Entry 9GUV (electron microscopy, 3.00 A resolution); this record covers chains A and N of the 24 polymer chains in the assembly.

# Chain A
Molecule: 16S ribosomal RNA
Organism: Escherichia coli K-12
Sequence (1541 nucleotides; numbered 1 to 1541; the number before each row is that of its first residue):
     1 AAAUUGAAGA GUUUGAUCAU GGCUCAGAUU GAACGCUGGC GGCAGGCCUA ACACAUGCAA
    61 GUCGAACGGU AACAGGAAGA AGCUUGCUUC UUUGCUGACG AGUGGCGGAC GGGUGAGUAA
   121 UGUCUGGGAA ACUGCCUGAU GGAGGGGGAU AACUACUGGA AACGGUAGCU AAUACCGCAU
   181 AACGUCGCAA GACCAAAGAG GGGUACCUUC GGGCCUCUUG CCAUCGGAUG UGCCCAGAUG
   241 GGAUUAGCUA GUAGGUGGGG UAACGGCUCA CCUAGGCGAC GAUCCCUAGC UGGUCUGAGA
   301 GGAUGACCAG CCACACUGGA ACUGAGACAC GGUCCAGACU CCUACGGGAG GCAGCAGUGG
   361 GGAAUAUUGC ACAAUGGGCG CAAGCCUGAU GCAGCCAUGC CGCGUGUAUG AAGAAGGCCU
   421 UCGGGUUGUA AAGUACUUUC AGCGGGGAGG AAGGGAGUAA AGUUAAUACC UUUGCUCAUU
   481 GACGUUACCC GCAGAAGAAG CACCGGCUAA CUCCGUGCCA GCAGCCXCGG UAAUACGGAG
   541 GGUGCAAGCG UUAAUCGGAA UUACUGGGCG UAAAGCGCAC GCAGGCGGUU UGUUAAGUCA
   601 GAUGUGAAAU CCCCGGGCUC AACCUGGGAA CUGCAUCUGA UACUGGCAAG CUUGAGUCUC
   661 GUAGAGGGGG GUAGAAUUCC AGGUGUAGCG GUGAAAUGCG UAGAGAUCUG GAGGAAUACC
   721 GGUGGCGAAG GCGGCCCCCU GGACGAAGAC UGACGCUCAG GUGCGAAAGC GUGGGGAGCA
   781 AACAGGAUUA GAUACCCUGG UAGUCCACGC CGUAAACGAU GUCGACUUGG AGGUUGUGCC
   841 CUUGAGGCGU GGCUUCCGGA GCUAACGCGU UAAGUCGACC GCCUGGGGAG UACGGCCGCA
   901 AGGUUAAAAC UCAAAUGAAU UGACGGGGGC CCGCACAAGC GGUGGAGCAU GUGGUUUAAU
   961 UCGAUGXAAC GCGAAGAACC UUACCUGGUC UUGACAUCCA CGGAAGUUUU CAGAGAUGAG
  1021 AAUGUGCCUU CGGGAACCGU GAGACAGGUG CUGCAUGGCU GUCGUCAGCU CGUGUUGUGA
  1081 AAUGUUGGGU UAAGUCCCGC AACGAGCGCA ACCCUUAUCC UUUGUUGCCA GCGGUCCGGC
  1141 CGGGAACUCA AAGGAGACUG CCAGUGAUAA ACUGGAGGAA GGUGGGGAUG ACGUCAAGUC
  1201 AUCAUGGCCC UUACGACCAG GGCUACACAC GUGCUACAAU GGCGCAUACA AAGAGAAGCG
  1261 ACCUCGCGAG AGCAAGCGGA CCUCAUAAAG UGCGUCGUAG UCCGGAUUGG AGUCUGCAAC
  1321 UCGACUCCAU GAAGUCGGAA UCGCUAGUAA UCGUGGAUCA GAAUGCCACG GUGAAUACGU
  1381 UCCCGGGCCU UGUACACACC GCCCGUXACA CCAUGGGAGU GGGUUGCAAA AGAAGUAGGU
  1441 AGCUUAACCU UCGGGAGGGC GCUUACCACU UUGUGAUUCA UGACUGGGGU GAAGUCGUAA
  1501 CAAGGUAACC GUAGGGGAAC CUGCGGUUGG AUCACCUCCU U
Not modelled in the structure: 1492-1493
Modified residues: PSU (pseudouridine-5'-monophosphate) at position 516, G7M (N7-methyl-guanosine-5'-monophosphate) at position 527, 2MG (2N-methylguanosine-5'-monophosphate) at position 966, 5MC (5-methylcytidine-5'-monophosphate) at position 967, 2MG (2N-methylguanosine-5'-monophosphate) at position 1207, 4OC (4n,o2'-methylcytidine-5'-monophosphate) at position 1402, 5MC (5-methylcytidine-5'-monophosphate) at position 1407, UR3 (3-methyluridine-5'-monophoshate) at position 1498, 2MG (2N-methylguanosine-5'-monophosphate) at position 1516, MA6 (6N-dimethyladenosine-5'-monophoshate) at position 1518, MA6 (6N-dimethyladenosine-5'-monophoshate) at position 1519
Metal / ion sites: Mg2+ site 1 near G21 (its only coordinating residue here); Mg2+ site 2: A59, U387; Mg2+ site 3 near G100 (its only coordinating residue here); Mg2+ site 4: A109, G331; Mg2+ site 5: A116, G117, G289; Mg2+ site 6: A174, C175; Mg2+ site 7: U180, A195; Mg2+ site 8: G299, G558; Mg2+ site 9 near C352 (its only coordinating residue here); Mg2+ site 10: A509, A510; Mg2+ site 11: PSU_516, A533; Mg2+ site 12 near A547 (its only coordinating residue here); 43 more Mg2+ sites not listed

# Chain N
Protein: 30S ribosomal protein S13
Organism: Escherichia coli K-12
UniProtKB: P0A7S9 (RS13_ECOLI); residues 1-118 here = UniProt positions 1-118
Sequence (118 residues; numbered 1 to 118; the number before each row is that of its first residue):
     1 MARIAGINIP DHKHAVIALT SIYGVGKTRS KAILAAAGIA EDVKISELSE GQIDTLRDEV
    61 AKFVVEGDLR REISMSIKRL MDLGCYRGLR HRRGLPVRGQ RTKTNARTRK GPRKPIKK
Not modelled in the structure: 1, 117-118
Curated features (UniProtKB/Swiss-Prot):
  - natural variant: Leu89 to Gly99 (deletion: In PW118), Gln100 to Lys118 (deletion: In rpsM413), Asn105 (N105H: In PW095; N105K: In PW097)
  - mutagenesis: Leu83 to Lys118 (Decreased growth rate at all temperatures. Decreased affinity of the 30S subunit P site for tRNA in vitro), Lys114 to Lys118 (Decreased growth rate at all temperatures. Decreased affinity of the 30S subunit P site for tRNA in vitro)

# How chain A and chain N interact
Contacting residue pairs (75; chain A residue first):
  A946(A) - Arg113(N)  salt bridge to the phosphate
  G947(A) - Arg107(N)  phosphate contact
  C948(A) - Asn105(N)  phosphate contact
  C948(A) - Ala106(N)  phosphate contact
  C948(A) - Arg107(N)  hydrogen bond to the phosphate
  C948(A) - Thr108(N)  hydrogen bond to the phosphate
  A949(A) - Gln100(N)  phosphate contact
  A949(A) - Arg101(N)  phosphate contact
  A949(A) - Asn105(N)  hydrogen bond to the base
  U950(A) - Arg101(N)  salt bridge to the phosphate
  U950(A) - Thr104(N)  base contact
  U950(A) - Asn105(N)  hydrogen bond to the base
  G951(A) - Arg101(N)  salt bridge to the phosphate
  U952(A) - Lys103(N)  base contact
  G953(A) - Lys103(N)  base contact
  G954(A) - Lys103(N)  base contact
  A1225(A) - Arg101(N)  phosphate contact
  A1225(A) - Thr102(N)  hydrogen bond to the phosphate
  A1225(A) - Lys103(N)  phosphate contact
  C1226(A) - Arg90(N)  salt bridge to the phosphate
  C1226(A) - Thr102(N)  hydrogen bond to the sugar
  C1226(A) - Lys103(N)  base contact
  C1226(A) - Lys110(N)  hydrogen bond to the sugar
  A1227(A) - Leu95(N)  phosphate contact
  A1227(A) - Lys110(N)  salt bridge to the phosphate
  A1227(A) - Lys114(N)  hydrogen bond to the phosphate
  A1227(A) - Ile116(N)  base contact
  C1228(A) - Lys103(N)  hydrogen bond to the base
  C1228(A) - Arg107(N)  salt bridge to the phosphate
  C1228(A) - Lys110(N)  salt bridge to the phosphate
  C1228(A) - Arg113(N)  phosphate contact
  C1228(A) - Lys114(N)  salt bridge to the phosphate
  C1228(A) - Ile116(N)  sugar contact
  A1229(A) - Arg113(N)  salt bridge to the phosphate
  U1295(A) - His14(N)  phosphate contact
  C1296(A) - His14(N)  salt bridge to the phosphate
  C1302(A) - Lys13(N)  salt bridge to the phosphate
  C1302(A) - His14(N)  hydrogen bond to the base
  C1302(A) - Ile17(N)  base contact
  A1306(A) - Thr108(N)  sugar contact
  U1307(A) - Gln100(N)  hydrogen bond to the phosphate
  U1307(A) - Thr108(N)  sugar contact
  U1307(A) - Arg109(N)  sugar contact
  U1308(A) - His91(N)  hydrogen bond to the phosphate
  U1308(A) - Pro96(N)  phosphate contact
  U1308(A) - Val97(N)  hydrogen bond to the phosphate
  U1308(A) - Arg98(N)  base contact
  U1308(A) - Gln100(N)  hydrogen bond to the phosphate
  U1308(A) - Arg109(N)  salt bridge to the phosphate
  G1309(A) - Ser76(N)  hydrogen bond to the sugar
  G1309(A) - Ile77(N)  sugar contact
  G1309(A) - Leu80(N)  phosphate contact
  G1309(A) - Arg87(N)  salt bridge to the phosphate
  G1309(A) - His91(N)  salt bridge to the phosphate
  G1309(A) - Val97(N)  phosphate contact
  G1309(A) - Arg98(N)  salt bridge to the phosphate
  G1310(A) - Arg79(N)  salt bridge to the phosphate
  G1310(A) - Arg87(N)  salt bridge to the phosphate
  U1321(A) - Tyr86(N)  sugar contact
  C1322(A) - Tyr86(N)  phosphate contact
  C1328(A) - Thr28(N)  phosphate contact
  C1328(A) - Arg29(N)  sugar contact
  A1329(A) - Gly24(N)  hydrogen bond to the phosphate
  A1329(A) - Val25(N)  phosphate contact
  A1329(A) - Gly26(N)  hydrogen bond to the phosphate
  A1329(A) - Lys27(N)  phosphate contact
  A1329(A) - Thr28(N)  phosphate contact
  A1329(A) - Arg29(N)  hydrogen bond to the phosphate
  A1329(A) - Leu69(N)  sugar contact
  U1330(A) - Ile22(N)  phosphate contact
  U1330(A) - Tyr23(N)  phosphate contact
  U1330(A) - Gly24(N)  hydrogen bond to the phosphate
  U1330(A) - Val25(N)  hydrogen bond to the phosphate
  U1330(A) - Gly26(N)  phosphate contact
  G1331(A) - Tyr23(N)  phosphate contact
Other interface residues (no listed pair), chain A (31 interface residues in all): C1243, C1320, G1323
Other interface residues (no listed pair), chain N (41 interface residues in all): Thr20, Ile73, Gly99

# Overview
Chain A and chain N form an interface of 31 and 41 residues respectively, with 20 hydrogen bonds and 17 salt
bridges. Polar contacts include A949(A)-Asn105(N), U950(A)-Asn105(N) and C1228(A)-Lys103(N). A59(A) and
U387(A) form the Mg2+ site 2. From UniProt: 5 mutagenesis sites on chain N.
Chain A is 16S ribosomal RNA and chain N is 30S ribosomal protein S13, both from Escherichia coli K-12; the
structure, 30S mRNA delivery complex (closed-head), was determined by electron microscopy (same publication as
9GUP, 9GUQ, 9GUR, 9GUS, 9GUT, 9GUU, 9GUW and 9GUX).
